6P18 - chains 2 and F of the 11 polymer chains in the assembly; structure by electron microscopy, 3.50 A resolution.

[Chain 2]
Molecule: DNA (67-MER) fragment carrying phage-21 pR' promoter and pause element, template strand
Sequence (67 nucleotides; row label = number of the first residue in the row):
     1 GTTGCAACTT AAGAGTCATT ACCTCTCCAT AATGCGAATA GTGTTGCTCA TTTGCTCAAT
    61 GATGTCA
Not modelled in the structure: 1-6, 63-67

[Chain F]
Name: RNA polymerase sigma factor RpoD
From: Escherichia coli (strain K12)
Reference sequence: P00579 (RPOD_ECOLI); residue numbers follow UniProt; this construct covers 1-613
Amino-acid sequence (627 residues; row label = number of the first residue in the row; numbers below 1 keep their minus sign (Met-13 is residue -13)):
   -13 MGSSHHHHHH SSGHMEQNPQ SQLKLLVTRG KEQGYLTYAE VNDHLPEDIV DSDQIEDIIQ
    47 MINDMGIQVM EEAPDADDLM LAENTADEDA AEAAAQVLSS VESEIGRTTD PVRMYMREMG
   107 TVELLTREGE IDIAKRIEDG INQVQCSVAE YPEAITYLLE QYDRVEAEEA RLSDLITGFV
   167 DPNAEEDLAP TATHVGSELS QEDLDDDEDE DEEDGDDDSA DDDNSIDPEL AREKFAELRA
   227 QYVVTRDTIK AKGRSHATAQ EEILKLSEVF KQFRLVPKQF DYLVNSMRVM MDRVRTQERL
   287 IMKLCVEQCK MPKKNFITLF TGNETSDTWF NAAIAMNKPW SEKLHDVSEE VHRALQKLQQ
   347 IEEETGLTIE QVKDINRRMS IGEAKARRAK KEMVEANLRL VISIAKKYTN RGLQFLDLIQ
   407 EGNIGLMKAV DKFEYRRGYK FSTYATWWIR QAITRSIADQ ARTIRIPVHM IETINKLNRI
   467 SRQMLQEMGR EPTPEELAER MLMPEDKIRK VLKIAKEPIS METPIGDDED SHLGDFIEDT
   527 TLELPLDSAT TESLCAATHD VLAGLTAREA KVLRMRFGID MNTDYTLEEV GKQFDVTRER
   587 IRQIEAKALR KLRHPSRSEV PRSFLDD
Not modelled in the structure: -13 to 89, 166-214, 238-241, 468-613
Construct notes: initiating methionine (-13); expression tag (-12 to 0); engineered mutation Cys541 (Arg in P00579), Pro607 (Leu in P00579)

[Interface between chain 2 and chain F]
Residue-residue contacts - 10 pairs, chain 2 then chain F:
  DA29(2) with Arg448(F), base contact
  DA31(2) with Arg397(F), salt bridge to the phosphate; Asn461(F), hydrogen bond to the base
  DA32(2) with Gln437(F), base contact; Thr440(F), phosphate contact
  DT33(2) with Val454(F), base contact; Glu458(F), phosphate contact
  DG34(2) with Glu458(F), phosphate contact
  DA37(2) with Arg157(F), salt bridge to the phosphate
  DA38(2) with Arg157(F), salt bridge to the phosphate
Interface residues without a listed pair, chain 2 (8 interface residues in all): DA14
Interface residues without a listed pair, chain F (14 interface residues in all): Arg93, Tyr394, Trp433, Ala447, Ile457, Arg465

[Summary]
8 residues of chain 2 face 14 of chain F across their interface, with 1 hydrogen bond and 3 salt bridges.
Polar pairs include DA31(2)-Asn461(F), DA31(2)-Arg397(F) and DA37(2)-Arg157(F).
Here chain 2 is DNA (67-MER) fragment carrying phage-21 pR' promoter and pause element, template strand and
chain F is RNA polymerase sigma factor RpoD (Escherichia coli (strain K12)). Entry 6P18 (Q21 transcription
antitermination complex: loading complex) was determined by electron microscopy (same publication as 6P19,
6P1A, 6P1B and 6P1C).
